8A3V - chains B and C of the 3 polymer chains in the assembly; structure by X-ray diffraction, 2.90 A resolution.

[Chain B]
Molecule: Replicative DNA helicase
Organism: Vibrio cholerae
Notes: EC 3.6.4.12
UniProt: A0A085R2T8 (A0A085R2T8_VIBCL); residue numbers follow UniProt; this construct covers 1-468
Chain sequence (474 residues; each row starts with the number of its first residue):
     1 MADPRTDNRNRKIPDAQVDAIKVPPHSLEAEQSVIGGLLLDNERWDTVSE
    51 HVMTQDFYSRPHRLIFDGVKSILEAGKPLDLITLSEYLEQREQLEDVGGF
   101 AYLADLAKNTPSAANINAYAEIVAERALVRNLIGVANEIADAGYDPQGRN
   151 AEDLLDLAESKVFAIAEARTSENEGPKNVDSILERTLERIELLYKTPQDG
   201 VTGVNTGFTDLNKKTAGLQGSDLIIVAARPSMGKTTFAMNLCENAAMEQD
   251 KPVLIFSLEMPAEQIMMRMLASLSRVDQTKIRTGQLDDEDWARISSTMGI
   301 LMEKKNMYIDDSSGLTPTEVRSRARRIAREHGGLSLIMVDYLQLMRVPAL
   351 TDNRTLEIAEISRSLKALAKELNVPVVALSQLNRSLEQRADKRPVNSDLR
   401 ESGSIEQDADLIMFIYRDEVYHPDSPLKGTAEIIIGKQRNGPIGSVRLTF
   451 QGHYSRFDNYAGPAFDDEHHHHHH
Disordered / not traced: 1-12, 460-474
Differences from the reference sequence: expression tag (469-474)
Metal / ion sites: Mg2+: Thr235, Asp340
Ligand contacts:
  - ADP (adenosine-5'-diphosphate), molecule 1: Arg229, Pro230, Ser231, Met232, Gly233, Lys234, Thr235, Thr236, Met260, Arg268, Gln278, Thr279, Tyr341, Arg417, Phe450, Gly452, His453
  - ADP, molecule 2: Gly441, Pro442, Ile443

[Chain C]
Molecule: DUF721 domain-containing protein
Organism: Vibrio cholerae
UniProt: A0A0H5ZA06 (A0A0H5ZA06_VIBCL); residue numbers follow UniProt; this construct covers 2-157
Chain sequence (163 residues; each row starts with the number of its first residue; numbers below 1 keep their minus sign (Met-5 is residue -5)):
    -5 MHHHHHHRDHRPTATDELIQASKLKQIQEHAKAILLINRQLQDILPKGLK
    45 TQVRAANVRGGNLVLEAASAALKMKVDYERLHILTQLRQNGFGHLISIEV
    95 RVNPELYRQSKITSEDARAANPRPPLSEHAAHVLLAIADQASDKVKKRLQ
   145 SLARLAKANQKDD
Disordered / not traced: -5 to 6, 156-157
Differences from the reference sequence: initiating methionine (-5); expression tag (-4 to 1)

[How chain B and chain C interact]
Pairs across the interface (18; chain B residue first):
  Leu187(B) - Val139(C)  hydrophobic
  Leu187(B) - Arg142(C)
  Leu187(B) - Leu143(C)  hydrophobic
  Leu187(B) - Leu146(C)  hydrophobic
  Ile190(B) - Leu146(C)  hydrophobic
  Glu191(B) - Ser145(C)  hydrogen bond
  Glu191(B) - Leu146(C)
  Glu191(B) - Leu149(C)
  Tyr194(B) - Leu120(C)  hydrophobic
  Lys195(B) - Leu149(C)
  Gln198(B) - Pro118(C)
  Asp199(B) - Pro116(C)
  Asp210(B) - Ser108(C)
  Arg393(B) - Thr7(C)
  Arg447(B) - Asp10(C)  salt bridge
  Arg447(B) - Ile13(C)
  Asn459(B) - Ser104(C)
  Asn459(B) - Ser108(C)
Interface residues without a listed pair, chain B (13 interface residues in all): Glu184, Gly200
Interface residues without a listed pair, chain C (15 interface residues in all): Thr107

[Summary]
13 residues of chain B and 15 residues of chain C are in contact; the contacts include 1 hydrogen bond and 1
salt bridge. Among the polar pairs are Arg447(B)-Asp10(C) and Glu191(B)-Ser145(C). Bound to chain B: ADP.
Thr235(B) and Asp340(B) form the Mg2+ site.
Here chain B is Replicative DNA helicase and chain C is DUF721 domain-containing protein, both from Vibrio
cholerae. Entry 8A3V (Crystal structure of the Vibrio cholerae replicative helicase (VcDnaB) in complex with
its loader protein (VcDciA)) was determined by X-ray diffraction.
